Entry 7MKP (electron microscopy, 3.41 A resolution); this record covers chains A and C of the 5 polymer chains in the assembly.

Chain A:
Molecule: DNA-directed RNA polymerase subunit alpha
Source organism: Escherichia coli (strain K12)
Notes: EC 2.7.7.6
Reference sequence: A0A4S5AL01 (A0A4S5AL01_ECOLI); residue numbers follow UniProt; this construct covers 1-237
Sequence (237 residues; numbered 1 to 237; the number before each row is that of its first residue):
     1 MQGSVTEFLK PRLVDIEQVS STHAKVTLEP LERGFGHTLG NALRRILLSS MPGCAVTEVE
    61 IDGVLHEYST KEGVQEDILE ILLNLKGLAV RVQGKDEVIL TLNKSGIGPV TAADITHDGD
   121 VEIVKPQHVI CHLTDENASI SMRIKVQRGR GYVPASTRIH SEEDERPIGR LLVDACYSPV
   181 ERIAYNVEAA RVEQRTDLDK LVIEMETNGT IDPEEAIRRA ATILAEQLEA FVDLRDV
Not modelled in the structure: 1-6

Chain C:
Molecule: DNA-directed RNA polymerase subunit beta
Source organism: Escherichia coli (strain K12)
Notes: EC 2.7.7.6
Reference sequence: A0A4S4NK82 (A0A4S4NK82_ECOLI); residues 3-1342 here = UniProt positions 3-1342
Sequence (1340 residues; numbered 3 to 1342; the number before each row is that of its first residue):
     3 YSYTEKKRIR KDFGKRPQVL DVPYLLSIQL DSFQKFIEQD PEGQYGLEAA FRSVFPIQSY
    63 SGNSELQYVS YRLGEPVFDV QECQIRGVTY SAPLRVKLRL VIYEREAPEG TVKDIKEQEV
   123 YMGEIPLMTD NGTFVINGTE RVIVSQLHRS PGVFFDSDKG KTHSSGKVLY NARIIPYRGS
   183 WLDFEFDPKD NLFVRIDRRR KLPATIILRA LNYTTEQILD LFFEKVIFEI RDNKLQMELV
   243 PERLRGETAS FDIEANGKVY VEKGRRITAR HIRQLEKDDV KLIEVPVEYI AGKVVAKDYI
   303 DESTGELICA ANMELSLDLL AKLSQSGHKR IETLFTNDLD HGPYISETLR VDPTNDRLSA
   363 LVEIYRMMRP GEPPTREAAE SLFENLFFSE DRYDLSAVGR MKFNRSLLRE EIEGSGILSK
   423 DDIIDVMKKL IDIRNGKGEV DDIDHLGNRR IRSVGEMAEN QFRVGLVRVE RAVKERLSLG
   483 DLDTLMPQDM INAKPISAAV KEFFGSSQLS QFMDQNNPLS EITHKRRISA LGPGGLTRER
   543 AGFEVRDVHP THYGRVCPIE TPEGPNIGLI NSLSVYAQTN EYGFLETPYR KVTDGVVTDE
   603 IHYLSAIEEG NYVIAQANSN LDEEGHFVED LVTCRSKGES SLFSRDQVDY MDVSTQQVVS
   663 VGASLIPFLE HDDANRALMG ANMQRQAVPT LRADKPLVGT GMERAVAVDS GVTAVAKRGG
   723 VVQYVDASRI VIKVNEDEMY PGEAGIDIYN LTKYTRSNQN TCINQMPCVS LGEPVERGDV
   783 LADGPSTDLG ELALGQNMRV AFMPWNGYNF EDSILVSERV VQEDRFTTIH IQELACVSRD
   843 TKLGPEEITA DIPNVGEAAL SKLDESGIVY IGAEVTGGDI LVGKVTPKGE TQLTPEEKLL
   903 RAIFGEKASD VKDSSLRVPN GVSGTVIDVQ VFTRDGVEKD KRALEIEEMQ LKQAKKDLSE
   963 ELQILEAGLF SRIRAVLVAG GVEAEKLDKL PRDRWLELGL TDEEKQNQLE QLAEQYDELK
  1023 HEFEKKLEAK RRKITQGDDL APGVLKIVKV YLAVKRRIQP GDKMAGRHGN KGVISKINPI
  1083 EDMPYDENGT PVDIVLNPLG VPSRMNIGQI LETHLGMAAK GIGDKINAML KQQQEVAKLR
  1143 EFIQRAYDLG ADVRQKVDLS TFSDEEVMRL AENLRKGMPI ATPVFDGAKE AEIKELLKLG
  1203 DLPTSGQIRL YDGRTGEQFE RPVTVGYMYM LKLNHLVDDK MHARSTGSYS LVTQQPLGGK
  1263 AQFGGQRFGE MEVWALEAYG AAYTLQEMLT VKSDDVNGRT KMYKNIVDGN HQMEPGMPES
  1323 FNVLLKEIRS LGINIELEDE
Not modelled in the structure: 893-909

Chain A / chain C interface:
Residue-residue contacts (55; chain A residue first):
  Asn-41(A) / Arg-1216(C)
  Asn-41(A) / Thr-1217(C)  hydrogen bond (side chain-backbone)
  Asn-41(A) / Gly-1218(C)
  Arg-44(A) / Glu-1083(C)  hydrogen bond (side chain-backbone)
  Arg-44(A) / Tyr-1087(C)
  Arg-44(A) / Gly-1215(C)
  Arg-45(A) / Glu-1083(C)
  Arg-45(A) / Asp-1084(C)  salt bridge
  Arg-45(A) / Gly-1215(C)
  Arg-45(A) / Arg-1216(C)  hydrogen bond (side chain-backbone)
  Ser-49(A) / Glu-1083(C)
  Leu-65(A) / Ile-873(C)
  His-66(A) / Ile-873(C)
  His-66(A) / Gly-874(C)
  His-66(A) / Ile-929(C)
  Glu-67(A) / Thr-927(C)
  Tyr-68(A) / Tyr-756(C)
  Tyr-68(A) / Thr-927(C)
  Tyr-68(A) / Ile-929(C)  hydrophobic
  Thr-70(A) / Ala-729(C)
  Lys-71(A) / Asp-728(C)
  Glu-72(A) / Tyr-726(C)
  Glu-72(A) / Asp-728(C)
  Gly-73(A) / Tyr-726(C)
  Gly-73(A) / Asp-728(C)  hydrogen bond (backbone-side chain)
  Val-74(A) / Asp-728(C)  hydrogen bond (backbone-side chain)
  Val-74(A) / Ala-729(C)  hydrogen bond (backbone-backbone)
  Gln-75(A) / Ala-729(C)
  Gln-75(A) / Met-768(C)
  Asp-77(A) / Ala-729(C)
  Asp-77(A) / Lys-755(C)  salt bridge
  Asp-77(A) / Tyr-756(C)  hydrogen bond
  Asp-77(A) / Met-768(C)
  Leu-79(A) / Lys-1057(C)
  Leu-83(A) / Arg-694(C)
  Lys-86(A) / Gln-824(C)  hydrogen bond (side chain-backbone)
  Lys-86(A) / Asp-826(C)  salt bridge
  Thr-134(A) / Val-727(C)  hydrogen bond (side chain-backbone)
  Thr-134(A) / Leu-773(C)
  Asp-135(A) / Tyr-726(C)
  Tyr-152(A) / Val-823(C)  hydrogen bond (side chain-backbone)
  Tyr-152(A) / Gln-824(C)
  Tyr-152(A) / Asp-826(C)
  Tyr-152(A) / Arg-1059(C)
  Ser-156(A) / Arg-1059(C)
  Ile-168(A) / Gly-874(C)
  Ile-168(A) / Ala-875(C)  hydrophobic
  Asp-174(A) / Asp-826(C)
  Cys-176(A) / Gln-824(C)
  Glu-181(A) / Arg-821(C)
  Arg-182(A) / Asn-1090(C)  hydrogen bond (side chain-backbone)
  Arg-182(A) / Gly-1091(C)
  Ala-184(A) / Glu-1089(C)
  Ala-184(A) / Asn-1090(C)
  Tyr-185(A) / Tyr-1087(C)
Interface residues without a listed pair, chain A (34 interface residues in all): Leu-48, Glu-76, Pro-154, Ile-183, Glu-204
Interface residues without a listed pair, chain C (38 interface residues in all): Leu-693, Ser-730, Asn-766, Pro-769, Ile-831, Val-928, Ala-1055, Thr-1092

In short:
34 residues of chain A and 38 residues of chain C are in contact, with 11 hydrogen bonds and 3 salt bridges.
Polar contacts include Arg-45(A)/Asp-1084(C), Asp-77(A)/Lys-755(C) and Lys-86(A)/Asp-826(C).
Chain A is DNA-directed RNA polymerase subunit alpha and chain C is DNA-directed RNA polymerase subunit beta,
both from Escherichia coli (strain K12); the structure, Escherichia coli RNA polymerase core enzyme, was
determined by electron microscopy (same publication as 7MKN, 7MKO and 7MKQ).
